7FCM - chains A and B; structure by X-ray diffraction, 2.22 A resolution.

== Chain A (and B) ==
Molecule: Enoyl-[acyl-carrier-protein] reductase [NADH]
Organism: Moraxella catarrhalis (strain BBH18)
Notes: EC 1.3.1.9; chain B of this document is another copy of the same molecule, construct and numbering; everything in this record applies to it too
Reference sequence: D5VCE0 (D5VCE0_MORCB); residue numbers follow UniProt; this construct covers 1-274
Sequence (287 residues; numbered -12 to 274; the number before each row is that of its first residue; numbers below 1 keep their minus sign (His-12 is residue -12)):
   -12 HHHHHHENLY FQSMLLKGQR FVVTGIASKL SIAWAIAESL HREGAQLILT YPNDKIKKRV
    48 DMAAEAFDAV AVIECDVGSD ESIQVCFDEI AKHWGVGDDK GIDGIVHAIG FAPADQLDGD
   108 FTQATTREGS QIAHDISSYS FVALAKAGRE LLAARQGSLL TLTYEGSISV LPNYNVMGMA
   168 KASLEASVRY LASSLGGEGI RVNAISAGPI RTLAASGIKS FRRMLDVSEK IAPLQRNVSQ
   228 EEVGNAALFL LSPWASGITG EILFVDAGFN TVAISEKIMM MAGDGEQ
Disordered / not traced: -12 to -2, 267-274 (chain B: -12 to -2, 268-274)
Sequence notes: expression tag (-12 to 0); variant Gln222 (Gly in D5VCE0)
Metal / ion sites: Ca2+: Glu248, Ile249 (shared with Glu248(B), Ile249(B) of chain B)
Small-molecule neighbours:
  - NAD (nicotinamide-adenine-dinucleotide): Gly12, Ile13, Ala14, Ser18, Ile19, Pro39, Ile43, Cys62, Asp63, Val64, Gly65, Ala95, Ile96, Gly97, Phe98, Ile123, Leu149, Thr150, Tyr151, Tyr161, Lys168, Ala194, Gly195, Pro196, Ile197, Thr199, Leu200, Ala201, Ala202, Phe208
  - triclosan (TCL): Gly97, Phe98, Ala99, Leu104, Tyr151, Tyr161, Met164, Lys168, Pro196, Ala201, Ala202, Ile205, Phe208, Met211

== Chain A / chain B interface ==
Pairs across the interface (64):
  Leu2(A) with Trp241(B), hydrophobic
  Arg29(A) with Trp241(B)
  Glu30(A) with Trp241(B)
  Ala179(A) with Pro220(B)
  Ser180(A) with Pro220(B); Val259(B)
  Gly183(A) with Pro220(B); Leu221(B)
  Gly184(A) with Pro220(B); Gln222(B)
  Pro220(A) with Ala179(B); Ser180(B); Gly183(B); Gly184(B); Thr246(B)
  Leu221(A) with Gly183(B); Ser243(B); Thr246(B)
  Gln222(A) with Gly184(B)
  Arg223(A) with Ser243(B), hydrogen bond (side chain-backbone)
  Val225(A) with Gly244(B)
  Glu229(A) with Ser243(B), hydrogen bond; Gly244(B), hydrogen bond (side chain-backbone)
  Asn232(A) with Trp241(B)
  Ala233(A) with Phe236(B), hydrophobic
  Leu235(A) with Trp241(B), hydrophobic
  Phe236(A) with Ala233(B), hydrophobic; Phe236(B), hydrophobic
  Trp241(A) with Leu2(B), hydrophobic; Arg29(B); Glu30(B); Asn232(B); Leu235(B), hydrophobic; Trp241(B), hydrophobic
  Ser243(A) with Leu221(B); Arg223(B), hydrogen bond (backbone-side chain); Glu229(B), hydrogen bond
  Gly244(A) with Val225(B); Glu229(B), hydrogen bond (backbone-side chain); Val252(B); Asp253(B), hydrogen bond (backbone-backbone); Ala254(B), hydrogen bond (backbone-backbone)
  Ile245(A) with Phe251(B); Val252(B), hydrophobic
  Thr246(A) with Leu221(B); Ala254(B); Gly255(B)
  Gly247(A) with Thr258(B)
  Glu248(A) with Ile249(B); Leu250(B); Phe251(B), hydrogen bond (side chain-backbone)
  Ile249(A) with Glu248(B)
  Leu250(A) with Glu248(B)
  Phe251(A) with Ile245(B); Glu248(B), hydrogen bond (backbone-side chain)
  Val252(A) with Gly244(B); Ile245(B), hydrophobic
  Asp253(A) with Gly244(B), hydrogen bond (backbone-backbone)
  Ala254(A) with Gly244(B), hydrogen bond (backbone-backbone); Thr246(B)
  Gly255(A) with Thr246(B)
  Thr258(A) with Arg176(B); Gly247(B)
  Val259(A) with Ser180(B)
Other interface residues (no listed pair), chain A (37 interface residues in all): Ser0, Arg176, Ile187, Arg188
Other interface residues (no listed pair), chain B (37 interface residues in all): Ser0, Ile187, Arg188

== Summary ==
Chain A and chain B each contribute 37 residues to their interface; the contacts include 12 hydrogen bonds.
Polar pairs include Arg223(A)-Ser243(B), Glu229(A)-Ser243(B) and Glu229(A)-Gly244(B). Chain A binds NAD and
triclosan. The Ca2+ site is built by Glu248(A) and Ile249(A).
Both chains are Enoyl-[acyl-carrier-protein] reductase [NADH] (Moraxella catarrhalis (strain BBH18)). Entry
7FCM (Crystal structure of Moraxella catarrhalis enoyl-ACP-reductase (FabI) in complex with NAD and Triclosan)
was determined by X-ray diffraction (same publication as 7FC8 and 7F44).
